PDB entry 1K4U | solution NMR | chains S and P

== Chain S ==
Protein: Phagocyte NADPH oxidase subunit P67PHOX
Organism: Homo sapiens
Notes: fragment: c-terminal sh3 domain (residues 455-516)
Reference sequence: P19878 (NCF2_HUMAN); residues 455-516 here = UniProt positions 455-516
Chain sequence (62 residues; row label = number of the first residue in the row):
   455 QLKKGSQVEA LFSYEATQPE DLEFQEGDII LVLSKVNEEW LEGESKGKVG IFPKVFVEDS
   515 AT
Sequence notes: engineered mutation Ser-499 (Cys in P19878), Ser-514 (Cys in P19878)

== Chain P ==
Protein: Phagocyte NADPH oxidase subunit P47PHOX
Organism: Homo sapiens
Notes: fragment: tail peptide (residues 359-390)
Reference sequence: P14598 (NCF1_HUMAN); numbering as in UniProt (aligned over 359-390)
Chain sequence (32 residues; row label = number of the first residue in the row):
   359 SKPQPAVPPR PSADLILNRC SESTKRKLAS AV
Swiss-Prot annotation at these positions:
  - mutagenesis: Ser-359 (S359E: Abolishes autoinhibition and promotes phospholipid binding; when associated with E-303; E-304; E-328 and E-370), Ser-370 (S370E: Abolishes autoinhibition and promotes phospholipid binding; when associated with E-303; E-304; E-328 and E-359)
What the authors report for this chain:
  - mutagenesis - R368DEL: abolished binding to Phagocyte NADPH oxidase subunit P67PHOX (chain S)
  - mutagenesis - L373A (5-fold), R377A (5-fold), T382V (5-fold): decreased binding to Phagocyte NADPH oxidase subunit P67PHOX (chain S)
  - contacts within the chain: Leu-375/Leu-386, Leu-375/Lys-383

== How chain S and chain P interact ==
Pairs across the interface (32; chain S residue first):
  Phe-466(S) with Gln-362(P); Pro-363(P)
  Tyr-468(S) with Val-365(P)
  Pro-473(S) with Lys-385(P)
  Glu-474(S) with Lys-385(P); Leu-386(P)
  Asp-475(S) with Arg-368(P)
  Lys-489(S) with Arg-377(P)
  Val-490(S) with Leu-373(P); Ile-374(P); Arg-377(P); Cys-378(P)
  Asn-491(S) with Pro-369(P); Leu-373(P)
  Trp-494(S) with Val-365(P); Pro-366(P); Arg-368(P); Pro-369(P)
  Glu-496(S) with Cys-378(P); Ser-379(P); Thr-382(P)
  Val-503(S) with Ser-381(P); Thr-382(P); Lys-385(P)
  Gly-504(S) with Thr-382(P)
  Ile-505(S) with Cys-378(P); Thr-382(P)
  Pro-507(S) with Val-365(P)
  Val-509(S) with Pro-363(P)
  Phe-510(S) with Gln-362(P); Pro-363(P); Val-365(P)
Other interface residues (no listed pair), chain S (18 interface residues in all): Leu-487, Ser-488
Other interface residues (no listed pair), chain P (17 interface residues in all): Lys-360, Pro-361
Interface features reported in the paper:
  - interface residues, chain S: Asp-475(S), Val-490(S), Asn-491(S), Trp-494(S), Glu-496(S), Gly-504(S), Ile-505(S)
  - interface residues, chain P: Gln-362(P), Pro-363(P), Pro-366(P), Arg-368(P), Leu-373(P), Ile-374(P), Arg-377(P), Thr-382(P)
  - hot spots on chain P (mutagenesis) - P363A, P366A (100-fold), R368A (625-fold), I374A, T382A (46-fold): decreased binding to Phagocyte NADPH oxidase subunit P67PHOX (chain S)

== In short ==
Chain S and chain P form an interface of 18 and 17 residues respectively. From the paper: L373A, R377A and
T382V of chain P, among others, reduce binding to Phagocyte NADPH oxidase subunit P67PHOX (chain S); interface
residues Asp-475(S), Val-490(S) and Gln-362(P) among others; 9 substitutions were tested in all.
Chain S is Phagocyte NADPH oxidase subunit P67PHOX and chain P is Phagocyte NADPH oxidase subunit P47PHOX,
both from Homo sapiens; the structure, Solution structure of the C-terminal SH3 domain of p67phox complexed
with the C-terminal tail region of ..., was determined by solution NMR.
